Entry 6UU1 (X-ray diffraction, 4.10 A resolution (low resolution: residue-level contacts below are approximate; hydrogen-bond / salt-bridge calls are withheld)); this record covers chains AAA and BBB of the 9 polymer chains in the assembly.

== Chain AAA (and BBB) ==
Name: DNA-directed RNA polymerase subunit alpha
From: Escherichia coli
Notes: EC 2.7.7.6; chain BBB of this document is another copy of the same molecule, construct and numbering; everything in this record applies to it too
Reference sequence: A0A377D9Q8 (A0A377D9Q8_ECOLX); numbering as in UniProt (aligned over 1-235)
Chain sequence (242 residues; numbered -6 to 235; the number before each row is that of its first residue; numbers below 1 keep their minus sign (Ala-6 is residue -6)):
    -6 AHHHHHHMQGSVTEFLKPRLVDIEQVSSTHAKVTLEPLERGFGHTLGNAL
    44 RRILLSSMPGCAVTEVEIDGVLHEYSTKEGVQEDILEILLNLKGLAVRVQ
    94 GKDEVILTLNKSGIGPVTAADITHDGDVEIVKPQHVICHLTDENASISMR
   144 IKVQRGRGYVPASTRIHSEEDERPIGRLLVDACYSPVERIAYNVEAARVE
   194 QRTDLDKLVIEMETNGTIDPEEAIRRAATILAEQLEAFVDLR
Disordered / not traced: -6 to 5 (chain BBB: -6 to 5, 234-235)
Differences from the reference sequence: expression tag (-6 to 0)

== Chain AAA / chain BBB interface ==
Pairs across the interface (59):
  Thr6(AAA) - Pro52(BBB)
  Thr6(AAA) - Arg150(BBB)
  Glu7(AAA) - Arg150(BBB)
  Phe8(AAA) - Glu226(BBB)
  Leu9(AAA) - Gln227(BBB)
  Lys10(AAA) - Glu226(BBB)
  Lys10(AAA) - Gln227(BBB)
  Lys10(AAA) - Glu229(BBB)
  Pro11(AAA) - Gln227(BBB)
  Pro11(AAA) - Ala230(BBB)
  Arg12(AAA) - Ala230(BBB)
  Leu28(AAA) - Phe231(BBB)
  Leu31(AAA) - Gln227(BBB)
  Glu32(AAA) - Arg150(BBB)
  Arg33(AAA) - Ser49(BBB)
  Gly34(AAA) - Arg45(BBB)
  Phe35(AAA) - Ser50(BBB)
  Phe35(AAA) - Ile223(BBB)
  Phe35(AAA) - Gln227(BBB)
  His37(AAA) - Arg45(BBB)
  Thr38(AAA) - Ala42(BBB)
  Thr38(AAA) - Arg45(BBB)
  Leu39(AAA) - Leu224(BBB)
  Ala42(AAA) - Thr38(BBB)
  Arg45(AAA) - Gly34(BBB)
  Arg45(AAA) - His37(BBB)
  Arg45(AAA) - Thr38(BBB)
  Ser49(AAA) - Arg33(BBB)
  Ser50(AAA) - Phe35(BBB)
  Arg150(AAA) - Thr6(BBB)
  Arg150(AAA) - Glu7(BBB)
  Arg150(AAA) - Glu32(BBB)
  Arg218(AAA) - Phe231(BBB)
  Arg218(AAA) - Val232(BBB)
  Ala221(AAA) - Leu228(BBB)
  Ala221(AAA) - Phe231(BBB)
  Ala221(AAA) - Asp233(BBB)
  Thr222(AAA) - Asp233(BBB)
  Leu224(AAA) - Leu39(BBB)
  Ala225(AAA) - Leu228(BBB)
  Glu226(AAA) - Lys10(BBB)
  Gln227(AAA) - Leu9(BBB)
  Gln227(AAA) - Pro11(BBB)
  Leu228(AAA) - Ala221(BBB)
  Leu228(AAA) - Leu224(BBB)
  Leu228(AAA) - Ala225(BBB)
  Leu228(AAA) - Leu228(BBB)
  Ala230(AAA) - Pro11(BBB)
  Phe231(AAA) - Pro11(BBB)
  Phe231(AAA) - Leu28(BBB)
  Phe231(AAA) - Leu39(BBB)
  Val232(AAA) - Arg218(BBB)
  Val232(AAA) - Ala221(BBB)
  Val232(AAA) - Thr222(BBB)
  Leu234(AAA) - Arg12(BBB)
  Leu234(AAA) - Leu13(BBB)
  Arg235(AAA) - Leu13(BBB)
  Arg235(AAA) - Glu214(BBB)
  Arg235(AAA) - Arg218(BBB)
Interface residues without a listed pair, chain AAA (37 interface residues in all): Ile46, Ile217, Ile223
Interface residues without a listed pair, chain BBB (41 interface residues in all): Phe8, Leu31, Ile46, Gly151, Tyr152

== Overview ==
The interface between chain AAA and chain BBB involves 37 residues on one side and 41 on the other.
Chain AAA and chain BBB are both DNA-directed RNA polymerase subunit alpha (Escherichia coli); the structure,
E. coli sigma-S transcription initiation complex with a 4-nt RNA and a CTP ("Fresh" crystal soaked ..., was
determined by X-ray diffraction together with 6UTV, 6UTW, 6UTX, 6UTY, 6UTZ, 6UU0 and 11 further entries from
the same study.
